Entry 9EMZ (X-ray diffraction, 3.00 A resolution); this record covers chains A and E.

# Chain A
Molecule: Lipoprotein signal peptidase
Organism: Pseudomonas aeruginosa PAO1
Notes: EC 3.4.23.36
UniProt: Q9HVM5 (LSPA_PSEAE); numbering as in UniProt (aligned over 1-169)
Amino-acid sequence (169 residues; row label = number of the first residue in the row):
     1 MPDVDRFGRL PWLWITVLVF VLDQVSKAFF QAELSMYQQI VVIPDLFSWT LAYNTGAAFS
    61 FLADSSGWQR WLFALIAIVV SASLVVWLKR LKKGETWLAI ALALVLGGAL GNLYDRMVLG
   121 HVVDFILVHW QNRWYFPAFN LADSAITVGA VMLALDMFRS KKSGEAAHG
Disordered / not traced: 1, 159-169
UniProt features mapped onto this chain:
  - active site: D124, D143
  - mutagenesis: D115 (D115A: Retains 20% of wild-type activity; D115N: Retains 50% of wild-type activity), R116 (R116A: Loss of activity), D124 (D124N: Loss of activity), D143 (D143N: Loss of activity)

# Chain E
Molecule: Globomycin
Amino-acid sequence (5 residues; numbered 201 to 205; the number before each row is that of its first residue):
   201 LXSXX
Covalent attachments: covalent link L201-5BV_205
Modified positions: L201 (N-methylleucine; MLE); IIL (iso-isoleucine) at position 202, ALO (allo-threonine) at position 204, 5BV ((2R,3R)-3-(glycyloxy)-2-methylnonanoic acid) at position 205

# Interface between chain A and chain E
Residue-residue contacts - 29 pairs, chain A then chain E:
  N54(A) with S203(E), hydrogen bond (side chain-backbone); ALO_204(E)
  G56(A) with ALO_204(E)
  A58(A) with ALO_204(E)
  F59(A) with ALO_204(E); 5BV_205(E)
  L62(A) with 5BV_205(E)
  L72(A) with 5BV_205(E)
  F73(A) with L201(E); ALO_204(E); 5BV_205(E)
  I76(A) with L201(E)
  A77(A) with L201(E)
  V80(A) with L201(E)
  V105(A) with L201(E)
  A109(A) with L201(E)
  N112(A) with L201(E), hydrogen bond (side chain-backbone); IIL_202(E)
  R116(A) with L201(E); IIL_202(E), hydrogen bond (side chain-backbone); S203(E), hydrogen bond (side chain-backbone); 5BV_205(E)
  V122(A) with S203(E)
  D124(A) with S203(E), hydrogen bond
  D143(A) with IIL_202(E); S203(E), hydrogen bond
  I146(A) with L201(E); IIL_202(E)
  T147(A) with IIL_202(E)
Other interface residues (no listed pair), chain A (22 interface residues in all): A138, F139, N140

# Overview
22 residues of chain A and 5 residues of chain E are in contact, with 6 hydrogen bonds. Among the polar pairs
are N54(A)-S203(E), N112(A)-L201(E) and R116(A)-IIL_202(E). UniProt lists active-site residues D124(A) and
D143(A) and 4 mutagenesis sites on chain A.
Chain A is Lipoprotein signal peptidase (Pseudomonas aeruginosa PAO1) and chain E is Globomycin; the
structure, 13C/15N-labelled Integral Membrane Enzyme LspA in the Lipid Cubic Phase, was determined by X-ray
diffraction.
